Entry 7DSE (electron microscopy, 3.20 A resolution); this record covers chains A and G of the 7 polymer chains in the assembly.

== Chain A (and G) ==
Name: Calcium homeostasis modulator 1
Organism: Danio rerio
Notes: chain G of this document is another copy of the same molecule, construct and numbering; everything in this record applies to it too
UniProtKB: E7F2J4 (E7F2J4_DANRE); residue numbers follow UniProt; this construct covers 2-346
Sequence (358 residues; numbered -11 to 346; the number before each row is that of its first residue; numbers below 1 keep their minus sign (Leu-11 is residue -11)):
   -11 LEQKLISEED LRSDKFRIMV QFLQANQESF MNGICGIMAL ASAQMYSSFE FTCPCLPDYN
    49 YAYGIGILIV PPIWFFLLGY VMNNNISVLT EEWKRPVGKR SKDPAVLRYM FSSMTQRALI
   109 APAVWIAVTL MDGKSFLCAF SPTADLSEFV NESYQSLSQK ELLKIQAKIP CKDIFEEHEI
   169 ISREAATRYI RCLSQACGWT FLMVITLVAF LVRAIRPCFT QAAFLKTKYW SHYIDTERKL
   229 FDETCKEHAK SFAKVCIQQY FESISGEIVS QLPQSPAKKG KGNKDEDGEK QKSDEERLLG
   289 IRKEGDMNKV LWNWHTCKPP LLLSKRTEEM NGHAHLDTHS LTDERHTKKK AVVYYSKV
Not modelled in the structure: -11 to 6, 19-23, 88-90, 205-207, 251-346
Sequence notes: expression tag (-11 to 1)
Cystine bridges: Cys41-Cys126, Cys43-Cys159
Covalent attachments: N-acetylglucosamine (NAG) linked to Asn139
What the authors report for this chain:
  - self-association interface (contacts with another copy of this molecule): Ile25, Gln32

== Interface between chain A and chain G ==
Pairs across the interface (54):
  Val8(A) with Met7(G), hydrophobic
  Gln9(A) with Gln32(G)
  Gln12(A) with Gln32(G)
  Met119(A) with Phe37(G), hydrophobic; Glu38(G)
  Asp120(A) with Glu38(G)
  Glu172(A) with Asp161(G); Ile162(G)
  Ala173(A) with Ile162(G), hydrophobic
  Arg176(A) with Thr40(G); Cys41(G), hydrogen bond (side chain-backbone); Cys159(G), hydrogen bond; Ile162(G)
  Arg179(A) with Glu38(G)
  Cys180(A) with Thr40(G), hydrogen bond (side chain-backbone); Pro42(G)
  Gln183(A) with Phe37(G); Glu38(G), hydrogen bond (side chain-backbone); Thr40(G); Tyr51(G), hydrogen bond
  Trp187(A) with Met33(G), hydrophobic; Phe37(G); Pro59(G), hydrophobic; Trp62(G), hydrophobic
  Leu190(A) with Trp62(G)
  Met191(A) with Val58(G), hydrophobic
  Thr194(A) with Trp62(G), hydrogen bond; Leu65(G); Leu66(G)
  Arg201(A) with Val69(G), hydrogen bond (side chain-backbone); Asn72(G); Ile74(G)
  Ala202(A) with Thr78(G)
  Leu213(A) with Phe229(G), hydrophobic
  Lys216(A) with Phe229(G); Asp230(G)
  Tyr217(A) with Phe240(G)
  His220(A) with Asp230(G), salt bridge; Cys233(G); Lys234(G)
  Tyr221(A) with Ala237(G), hydrophobic; Phe240(G), hydrophobic; Ala241(G); Cys244(G), hydrogen bond
  Thr224(A) with Ala237(G); Ala241(G)
  Glu225(A) with Ala241(G); Tyr248(G), hydrogen bond
  Leu228(A) with Ala241(G); Lys242(G); Ile245(G), hydrophobic
  Phe229(A) with Ile245(G), hydrophobic
  Thr232(A) with Ile245(G)
  His236(A) with Phe249(G)
Interface residues without a listed pair, chain A (34 interface residues in all): Glu16, Phe137, Tyr177, Ala197, Phe198, Ile203
Interface residues without a listed pair, chain G (42 interface residues in all): Ile25, Phe39, Leu44, Ile55, Asn71, Ser75, Lys82, Pro158, Lys238

== Overview ==
Chain A and chain G form an interface of 34 and 42 residues respectively; the contacts include 9 hydrogen
bonds and 1 salt bridge. Polar contacts include His220(A)-Asp230(G), Arg176(A)-Cys41(G) and
Arg176(A)-Cys159(G). Covalently linked N-acetylglucosamine: at Asn139(A). The paper reports a self-association
interface involving Ile25(A) and Gln32(A).
Both chains are Calcium homeostasis modulator 1 (Danio rerio). Entry 7DSE (CALHM1 close state with ordered
CTH) was determined by electron microscopy together with 7DSC and 7DSD from the same study.
